Entry 8H3D (electron microscopy, 3.27 A resolution); this record covers chains A and B of the 3 polymer chains in the assembly.

# Chain A (and B)
Molecule: Spike glycoprotein, Fibritin
Source organism: Severe acute respiratory syndrome coronavirus 2
Notes: fragment: SARS-CoV-2 spike protein; chain B of this document is another copy of the same molecule, construct and numbering; everything in this record applies to it too
UniProt: chimeric construct of P0DTC2, P10104: residues 1-1211 from P0DTC2 (SPIKE_SARS2) positions 1-1211 (same numbers); residues 1226-1253 from P10104 positions 458-485 (UniProt number = residue number - 768)
Chain sequence (1276 residues; row label = number of the first residue in the row):
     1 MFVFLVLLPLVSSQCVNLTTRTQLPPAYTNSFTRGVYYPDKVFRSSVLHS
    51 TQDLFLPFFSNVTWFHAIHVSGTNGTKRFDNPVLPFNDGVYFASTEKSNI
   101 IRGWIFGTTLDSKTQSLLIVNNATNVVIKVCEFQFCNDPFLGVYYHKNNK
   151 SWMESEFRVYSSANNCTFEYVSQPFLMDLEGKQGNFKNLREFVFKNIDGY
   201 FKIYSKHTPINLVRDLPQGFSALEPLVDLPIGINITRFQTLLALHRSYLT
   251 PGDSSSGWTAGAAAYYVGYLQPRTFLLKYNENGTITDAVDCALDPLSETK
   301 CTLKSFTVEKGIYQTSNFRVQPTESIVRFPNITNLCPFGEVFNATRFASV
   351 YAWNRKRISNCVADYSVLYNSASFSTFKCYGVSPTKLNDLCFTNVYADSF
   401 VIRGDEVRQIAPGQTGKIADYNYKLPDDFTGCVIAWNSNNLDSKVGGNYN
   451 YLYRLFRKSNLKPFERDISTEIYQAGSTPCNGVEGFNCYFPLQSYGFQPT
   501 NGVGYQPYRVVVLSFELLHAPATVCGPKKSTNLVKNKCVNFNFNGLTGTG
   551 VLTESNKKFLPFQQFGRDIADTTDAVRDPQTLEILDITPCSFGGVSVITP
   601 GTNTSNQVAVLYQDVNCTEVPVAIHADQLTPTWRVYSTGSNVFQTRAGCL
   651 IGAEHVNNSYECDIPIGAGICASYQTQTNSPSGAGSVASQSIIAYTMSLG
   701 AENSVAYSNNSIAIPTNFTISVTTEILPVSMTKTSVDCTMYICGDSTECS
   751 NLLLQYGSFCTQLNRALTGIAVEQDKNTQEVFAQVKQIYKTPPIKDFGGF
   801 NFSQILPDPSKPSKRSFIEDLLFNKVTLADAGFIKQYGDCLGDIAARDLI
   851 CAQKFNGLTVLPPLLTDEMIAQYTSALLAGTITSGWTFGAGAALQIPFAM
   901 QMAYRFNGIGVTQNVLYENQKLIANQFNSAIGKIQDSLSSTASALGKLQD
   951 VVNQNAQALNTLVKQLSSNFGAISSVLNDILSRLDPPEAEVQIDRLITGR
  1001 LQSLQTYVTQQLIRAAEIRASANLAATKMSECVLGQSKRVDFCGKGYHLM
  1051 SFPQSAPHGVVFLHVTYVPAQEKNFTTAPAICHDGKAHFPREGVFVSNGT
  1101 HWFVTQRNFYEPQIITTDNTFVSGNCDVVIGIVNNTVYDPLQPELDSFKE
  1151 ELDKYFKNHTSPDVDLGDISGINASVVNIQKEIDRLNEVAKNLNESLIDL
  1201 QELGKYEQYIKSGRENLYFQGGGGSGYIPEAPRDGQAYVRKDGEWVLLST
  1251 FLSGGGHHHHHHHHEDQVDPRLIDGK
Unresolved in the structure: 1-26, 68-78, 146-150, 162-166, 176-184, 210-214, 232-235, 250-262, 625-638, 676-688, 830-845, 1145-1276 (chain B: 1-26, 71-75, 146-150, 182-185, 210-214, 250-263, 627-638, 677-689, 830-848, 1145-1276)
Construct notes: engineered mutation Ser682 (Arg in P0DTC2), Gly683 (Arg in P0DTC2), Gly685 (Arg in P0DTC2), Pro986 (Lys in P0DTC2), Pro987 (Val in P0DTC2), Leu1247 (Phe479 in P10104); linker (1212-1225); expression tag (1254-1276)
Curated features (UniProtKB/Swiss-Prot):
  - region: Asn280 to Cys301 (Putative superantigen), Arg403 to Asp405 (Integrin-binding motif), Asn448 to Phe456 (Immunodominant HLA epitope recognized by the CD8+), Pro681, Ala684 (Putative superantigen), Ser816 to Tyr837 (Fusion peptide 1), Lys835 to Phe855 (Fusion peptide 2), Asp1163 to Glu1202 (Heptad repeat 2)
  - site: Arg815, Ser816 (Cleavage)
  - glycosylation: Asn17 (N-linked (GlcNAc...) (complex) asparagine), Asn61 (N-linked (GlcNAc...) (hybrid) asparagine), Asn74 (N-linked (GlcNAc...) (complex) asparagine), Asn122 (N-linked (GlcNAc...) (hybrid) asparagine), Asn149 (N-linked (GlcNAc...) (complex) asparagine), Asn165 (N-linked (GlcNAc...) (complex) asparagine), Asn234 (N-linked (GlcNAc...) (high mannose) asparagine), Asn282 (N-linked (GlcNAc...) (complex) asparagine), Thr323 (O-linked (GalNAc) threonine), Ser325 (O-linked (HexNAc...) serine), Asn331 (N-linked (GlcNAc...) (complex) asparagine), Asn343 (N-linked (GlcNAc...) (complex) asparagine), Asn603 (N-linked (GlcNAc...) (hybrid) asparagine), Asn616 (N-linked (GlcNAc...) (complex) asparagine), Asn657 (N-linked (GlcNAc...) (complex) asparagine), Thr676 (O-linked (GlcNAc...) threonine), Thr678 (O-linked (GlcNAc...) threonine), Asn709 (N-linked (GlcNAc...) (high mannose) asparagine), Asn717 (N-linked (GlcNAc...) (hybrid) asparagine), Asn801 (N-linked (GlcNAc...) (hybrid) asparagine) and 6 more in UniProt
Cystine bridges: Cys291-Cys301, Cys336-Cys361, Cys379-Cys432, Cys391-Cys525, Cys480-Cys488, Cys538-Cys590, Cys617-Cys649, Cys662-Cys671, Cys738-Cys760, Cys743-Cys749, Cys1032-Cys1043, Cys1082-Cys1126
Covalent attachments: N-acetylglucosamine (NAG) linked to Asn61, Asn603, Asn657

# Interface between chain A and chain B
Pairs across the interface (68):
  Arg319(A) with Asp745(B), salt bridge
  Leu518(A) with Arg983(B)
  His519(A) with Arg983(B)
  Leu560(A) with Asn282(B)
  Phe562(A) with Tyr38(B), hydrophobic; Lys41(B); Glu224(B)
  Gln563(A) with Lys41(B); Val42(B), hydrogen bond (side chain-backbone); Phe43(B)
  Gln564(A) with Lys41(B), hydrogen bond (backbone-backbone)
  Phe565(A) with Lys41(B); Val42(B); Phe43(B), hydrogen bond (backbone-backbone)
  Gly566(A) with Phe43(B)
  Arg567(A) with Phe43(B), hydrogen bond (backbone-backbone)
  Asp568(A) with Leu849(B)
  Ile569(A) with Val47(B), hydrophobic; Leu849(B)
  Asp571(A) with Ser967(B), hydrogen bond
  Thr573(A) with Phe855(B)
  Pro589(A) with Phe855(B), hydrophobic
  Phe592(A) with Lys854(B)
  Arg646(A) with Thr866(B)
  Ala668(A) with Pro863(B), hydrogen bond (backbone-backbone); Leu864(B)
  Gly669(A) with Leu864(B), hydrogen bond (backbone-backbone); Met869(B)
  Leu699(A) with Met869(B), hydrophobic; Gln872(B); Tyr873(B)
  Ala701(A) with Ile788(B), hydrogen bond (backbone-backbone)
  Glu702(A) with Ile788(B); Lys790(B)
  Asn703(A) with Gln787(B), hydrogen bond; Ile788(B), hydrogen bond (backbone-backbone); Tyr789(B); Lys790(B)
  Val705(A) with Tyr789(B), hydrophobic; Thr883(B)
  Ala706(A) with Gln895(B)
  Tyr707(A) with Asp796(B), hydrogen bond (side chain-backbone); Phe797(B); Ile896(B); Phe898(B)
  Asn709(A) with Pro897(B)
  Ser711(A) with Gln895(B); Pro897(B)
  Ile712(A) with Gln895(B); Ile896(B), hydrophobic
  Ala713(A) with Gln895(B)
  Ser968(A) with Gly757(B)
  Asn969(A) with Gln755(B)
  Gln1002(A) with Gln1005(B)
  Thr1006(A) with Gln1005(B), hydrogen bond
  Ile1013(A) with Ile1013(B), hydrophobic
  Arg1039(A) with Glu1031(B), salt bridge; Arg1039(B)
  Val1040(A) with Ser1030(B)
  Glu1072(A) with Leu894(B)
  Pro1079(A) with Tyr917(B), hydrophobic
  Phe1089(A) with Tyr917(B), hydrophobic
  Pro1090(A) with Gln913(B)
  Val1094(A) with Tyr904(B)
  Arg1107(A) with Tyr904(B)
  Phe1121(A) with Asn914(B)
  Ser1123(A) with Asn914(B)
  Val1128(A) with Glu918(B)
Interface residues without a listed pair, chain A (80 interface residues in all): Asn317, Lys557, Lys558, Phe559, Pro561, Ala570, Ile587, Gln613, Asp614, Ala647, Pro665, Gly667, Ile670, Met697, Gly700, Ser704, Ser708, Pro715, Gln957, Thr961, Gln965, Phe970, Gly971, Pro987, Gln1010, Glu1017, Asp1041, Lys1045, Gly1046, Pro1069, Asn1074, Thr1077, Val1129, Ile1130
Interface residues without a listed pair, chain B (68 interface residues in all): Arg44, Pro225, Asp427, Asp737, Tyr756, Ser758, Phe759, Gln762, Arg765, Lys786, Pro792, Thr859, Leu861, Pro862, Leu865, Ser884, Ala890, Ala892, Ala893, Met900, Gln920, Val963, Ser982, Arg1019, Leu1034

# Summary
Chain A and chain B form an interface of 80 and 68 residues respectively, with 12 hydrogen bonds and 2 salt
bridges. Polar contacts include Arg319(A)-Asp745(B), Arg1039(A)-Glu1031(B) and Gln563(A)-Val42(B).
N-acetylglucosamine is covalently linked to Asn61(A), Asn603(A) and Asn657(A).
Both chains are Spike glycoprotein, Fibritin (Severe acute respiratory syndrome coronavirus 2). Entry 8H3D
(Structure of apo SARS-CoV-2 spike protein with one RBD up) was determined by electron microscopy together
with 8H3E from the same study.
